PDB entry 6CDI | electron microscopy, 3.60 A resolution | chains n and m of the 24 polymer chains in the assembly

# Chain n
Protein: PGT122 Light Chain
From: Homo sapiens
Chain sequence (107 residues; each row starts with the number of its first residue; note: 1 number in that range is skipped by the numbering (no residue carries it; nothing is unmodelled there); a row labelled like 67A-67C holds insertion residues (67A, then the next letters in order)):
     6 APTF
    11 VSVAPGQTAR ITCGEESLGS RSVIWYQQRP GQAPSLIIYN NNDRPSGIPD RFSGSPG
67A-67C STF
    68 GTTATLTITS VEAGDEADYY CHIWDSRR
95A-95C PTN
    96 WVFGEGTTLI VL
Unresolved in the structure: 6-7
Disulfide bonds: Cys-23/Cys-88

# Chain m
Protein: PGT122 Heavy Chain
From: Homo sapiens
Chain sequence (132 residues; row label = number of the first residue in the row; a row labelled like 82A-82C holds insertion residues (82A, then the next letters in order)):
     1 QVHLQESGPG LVKPSETLSL TCNVSGTLVR DNYWSWIRQP LGKQPEWIGY VHDSGDTNYN
    61 PSLKSRVHLS LDKSKNLVSL RL
82A-82C TGV
    83 TAADSAIYYC ATTKHGRR
100A-100R IYGVVAFKEWFTYFYMDV
   101 WGKGTSVTVS S
Disulfide bonds: Cys-22/Cys-92

# Chain n / chain m interface
Contacting residue pairs (40; chain n residue first):
  Ser-30(n) / Arg-100(m)
  Ser-30(n) / Tyr-100B(m)
  Arg-31(n) / Arg-100(m)
  Ser-32(n) / Tyr-100M(m)
  Ile-34(n) / Tyr-100M(m)  hydrophobic
  Ile-34(n) / Phe-100N(m)
  Ile-34(n) / Tyr-100O(m)  hydrophobic
  Tyr-36(n) / Tyr-100O(m)
  Tyr-36(n) / Met-100P(m)  hydrogen bond (side chain-backbone)
  Tyr-36(n) / Trp-101(m)  hydrophobic
  Gln-42(n) / Tyr-91(m)
  Ala-43(n) / Tyr-91(m)
  Ala-43(n) / Gly-102(m)
  Pro-44(n) / Tyr-91(m)
  Pro-44(n) / Trp-101(m)  hydrogen bond (backbone-side chain)
  Ser-45(n) / Trp-101(m)
  Leu-46(n) / Tyr-100O(m)  hydrophobic
  Leu-46(n) / Met-100P(m)
  Tyr-49(n) / Tyr-100M(m)
  Tyr-49(n) / Tyr-100O(m)  hydrophobic
  Asn-50(n) / Tyr-100M(m)
  Tyr-87(n) / Gln-39(m)  hydrogen bond
  Tyr-87(n) / Lys-43(m)  hydrogen bond (side chain-backbone)
  Tyr-87(n) / Gln-44(m)
  Tyr-87(n) / Pro-45(m)
  Trp-91(n) / Phe-100K(m)
  Trp-91(n) / Thr-100L(m)
  Trp-91(n) / Tyr-100M(m)  hydrophobic
  Trp-91(n) / Phe-100N(m)
  Ser-93(n) / Tyr-100B(m)
  Ser-93(n) / Phe-100K(m)
  Trp-96(n) / Trp-47(m)  hydrogen bond (backbone-backbone)
  Trp-96(n) / Gly-49(m)
  Trp-96(n) / Asn-58(m)
  Trp-96(n) / Tyr-59(m)
  Trp-96(n) / Asn-60(m)
  Trp-96(n) / Pro-61(m)
  Val-97(n) / Pro-45(m)
  Phe-98(n) / Pro-45(m)
  Gly-99(n) / Gln-44(m)
Also at the interface, not in a pair above, chain n (23 interface residues in all): Gln-38, Asn-51, His-89, Asn-95C
Also at the interface, not in a pair above, chain m (26 interface residues in all): Ile-37, Glu-46, Ile-48, Tyr-50, Asp-100Q

# In short
Chain n and chain m form an interface of 23 and 26 residues respectively, with 5 hydrogen bonds. Polar pairs
include Tyr-36(n)/Met-100P(m), Pro-44(n)/Trp-101(m) and Tyr-87(n)/Gln-39(m).
Here chain n is PGT122 Light Chain and chain m is PGT122 Heavy Chain, both from Homo sapiens. Entry 6CDI
(Cryo-EM structure at 3.6 A resolution of vaccine-elicited antibody vFP16.02 in complex with HIV-1 Env BG505
...) was determined by electron microscopy, deposited together with 5TKJ, 5TKK, 6CDE and 6CDO.
